Entry 5NIK (electron microscopy, 3.30 A resolution); this record covers chains D and K of the 11 polymer chains in the assembly.

# Chain D
Name: Macrolide export protein MacA
Organism: Escherichia coli (strain K12)
UniProt: P75830 (MACA_ECOLI); residues 1-371 here = UniProt positions 1-371
Chain sequence (371 residues; row label = number of the first residue in the row):
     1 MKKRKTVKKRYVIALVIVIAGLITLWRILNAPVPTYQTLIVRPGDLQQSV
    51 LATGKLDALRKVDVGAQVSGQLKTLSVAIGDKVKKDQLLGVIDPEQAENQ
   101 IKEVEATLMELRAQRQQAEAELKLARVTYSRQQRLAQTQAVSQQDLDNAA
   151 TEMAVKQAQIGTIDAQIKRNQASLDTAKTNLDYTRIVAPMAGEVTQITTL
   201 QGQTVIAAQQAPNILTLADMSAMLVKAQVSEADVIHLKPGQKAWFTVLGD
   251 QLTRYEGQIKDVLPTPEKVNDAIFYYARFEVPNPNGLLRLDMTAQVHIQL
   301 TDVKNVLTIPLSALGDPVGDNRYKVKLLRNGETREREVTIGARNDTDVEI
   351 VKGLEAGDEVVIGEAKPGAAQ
Not modelled in the structure: 1-31
Sequence notes: conflict Gln139 (Lys in P75830), Asn148 (Thr in P75830), Gln251 (Pro in P75830)
Reported in the primary citation:
  - self-association interface (contacts with another copy of this molecule); pairs are residue here / residue on that copy: Gln209-Gln209
  - mutagenesis - Q209A: unchanged growth in response to erythromycin

# Chain K
Name: Macrolide export ATP-binding/permease protein MacB
Organism: Escherichia coli (strain K12)
Notes: EC 3.6.3.-
UniProt: P75831 (MACB_ECOLI); residue numbers follow UniProt; this construct covers 1-648
Chain sequence (654 residues; numbered 1 to 654; the number before each row is that of its first residue):
     1 MTPLLELKDIRRSYPAGDEQVEVLKGISLDIYAGEMVAIVGASGSGKSTL
    51 MNILGCLDKATSGTYRVAGQDVATLDADALAQLRREHFGFIFQRYHLLSH
   101 LTAEQNVEVPAVYAGLERKQRLLRAQELLQRLGLEDRTEYYPAQLSGGQQ
   151 QRVSIARALMNGGQVILADEPTGALDSHSGEEVMAILHQLRDRGHTVIIV
   201 THDPQVAAQAERVIEIRDGEIVRNPPAIEKVNVTGGTEPVVNTVSGWRQF
   251 VSGFNEALTMAWRALAANKMRTLLTMLGIIIGIASVVSIVVVGDAAKQMV
   301 LADIRSIGTNTIDVYPGKDFGDDDPQYQQALKYDDLIAIQKQPWVASATP
   351 AVSQNLRLRYNNVDVAASANGVSGDYFNVYGMTFSEGNTFNQEQLNGRAQ
   401 VVVLDSNTRRQLFPHKADVVGEVILVGNMPARVIGVAEEKQSMFGSSKVL
   451 RVWLPYSTMSGRVMGQSWLNSITVRVKEGFDSAEAEQQLTRLLSLRHGKK
   501 DFFTWNMDGVLKTVEKTTRTLQLFLTLVAVISLVVGGIGVMNIMLVSVTE
   551 RTREIGIRMAVGARASDVLQQFLIEAVLVCLVGGALGITLSLLIAFTLQL
   601 FLPGWEIGFSPLALLLAFLCSTVTGILFGWLPARNAARLDPVDALAREHH
   651 HHHH
Not modelled in the structure: 227-245, 649-654
Sequence notes: expression tag (649-654)
UniProt features mapped onto this chain:
  - binding site (ATP): Gly41 to Ser48

# Interface between chain D and chain K
Contacting residue pairs - 24 pairs, chain D then chain K:
  Ser230(D) - Asp364(K)  hydrogen bond
  Glu231(D) - Arg359(K)  salt bridge
  Ala232(D) - Asn361(K)
  Ala232(D) - Asn362(K)
  Asp233(D) - Asn362(K)
  Val269(D) - Arg357(K)  hydrogen bond (backbone-side chain)
  Asn270(D) - Arg357(K)
  Asn270(D) - Arg359(K)
  Asp271(D) - Leu356(K)
  Asp271(D) - Arg357(K)  salt bridge
  Asp271(D) - Arg359(K)
  Ala272(D) - Arg359(K)
  Ile273(D) - Arg359(K)
  Asp316(D) - Pro414(K)
  Asp316(D) - His415(K)
  Val318(D) - Lys416(K)
  Val318(D) - Ala417(K)
  Val318(D) - Asp418(K)  hydrogen bond (backbone-backbone)
  Gly319(D) - His415(K)  hydrogen bond (backbone-backbone)
  Gly319(D) - Lys416(K)
  Gly319(D) - Ala417(K)
  Arg322(D) - His415(K)  hydrogen bond
  Arg343(D) - Pro414(K)
  Arg343(D) - His415(K)
Other interface residues (no listed pair), chain K (12 interface residues in all): Gly427

# Summary
Chain D and chain K form an interface of 14 and 12 residues respectively, with 5 hydrogen bonds and 2 salt
bridges. Polar pairs include Glu231(D)-Arg359(K), Asp271(D)-Arg357(K) and Ser230(D)-Asp364(K). From the paper:
Q209A of chain D leaves growth in response to erythromycin unchanged; a self-association interface involving
Gln209(D).
Chain D is Macrolide export protein MacA and chain K is Macrolide export ATP-binding/permease protein MacB,
both from Escherichia coli (strain K12); the structure, Structure of the MacAB-TolC ABC-type tripartite
multidrug efflux pump, was determined by electron microscopy together with 5NIL from the same study.
